8GEV - chain B; structure by X-ray diffraction, 1.85 A resolution.

== Chain B ==
Protein: Retinol-binding protein 1
Organism: Homo sapiens
UniProtKB: P09455 (RET1_HUMAN); residues 0-134 here correspond to UniProt positions 1-135 (UniProt number = residue number + 1)
Amino-acid sequence (141 residues; row label = number of the first residue in the row; numbering starts at 0):
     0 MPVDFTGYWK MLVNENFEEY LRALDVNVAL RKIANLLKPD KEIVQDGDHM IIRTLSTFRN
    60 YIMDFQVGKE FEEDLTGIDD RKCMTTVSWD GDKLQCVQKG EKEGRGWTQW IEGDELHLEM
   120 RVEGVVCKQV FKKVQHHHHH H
Unresolved in the structure: 0-1, 139-140
Sequence notes: expression tag (135-140)
Ligand contacts: ZDK (1-{[3-(diphenylmethyl)-1,2,4-oxadiazol-5-yl]methyl}-4-(methoxymethyl)piperidine): F16, Y19, L20, L29, A33, L36, P38, K40, I51, T53, S55, F57, R58, Y60, M62, G76, I77, W106, Q108, L117, M119
Curated features (UniProtKB/Swiss-Prot):
  - region: R21 to K31 (Important for interaction with STRA6)
  - binding site (all-trans-retinol): K40, M62, Q108
From the paper describing this entry:
  - binding site for ZDK: K40, Q128

== Overview ==
Chain B binds compound ZDK. Curated annotation (UniProt) lists 3 all-trans-retinol-binding residues. From the
paper: a binding site for ZDK at K40 and Q128.
Chain B is Retinol-binding protein 1 (Homo sapiens); the structure, Crystal structure of human cellular
retinol binding protein 1 in complex with
1-{[3-(diphenylmethyl)-1,2,4-oxadiazol-5-yl]methyl}-4-(methoxymethyl)piperidine, was determined by X-ray
diffraction (same publication as 8GEU, 8GD2, 8GDM, 8GEM and 8GEY).
